Entry 7T3K (electron microscopy, 3.50 A resolution); this record covers chains E and M of the 22 polymer chains in the assembly.

[Chain E]
Molecule: CRISPR type I-F/YPEST-associated protein Csy3
UniProtKB: A0A444M080 (A0A444M080_PSEAI); residues 21-361 here correspond to UniProt positions 2-342 (UniProt number = residue number - 19)
Chain sequence (360 residues; row label = number of the first residue in the row):
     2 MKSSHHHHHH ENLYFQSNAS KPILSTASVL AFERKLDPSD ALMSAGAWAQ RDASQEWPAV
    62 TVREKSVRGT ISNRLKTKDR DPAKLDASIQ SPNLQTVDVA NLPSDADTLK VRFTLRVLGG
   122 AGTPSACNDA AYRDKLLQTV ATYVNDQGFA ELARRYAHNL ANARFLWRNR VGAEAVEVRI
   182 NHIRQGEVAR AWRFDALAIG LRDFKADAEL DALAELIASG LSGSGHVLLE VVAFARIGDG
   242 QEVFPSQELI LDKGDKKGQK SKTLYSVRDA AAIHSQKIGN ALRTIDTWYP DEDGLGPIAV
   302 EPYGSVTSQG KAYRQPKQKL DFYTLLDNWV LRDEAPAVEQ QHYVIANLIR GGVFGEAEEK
Unresolved in the structure: 2-23, 359-361
Differences from the reference sequence: initiating methionine (2); expression tag (3-20)

[Chain M]
Molecule: 61-nt RNA strand
Sequence (61 nucleotides; row label = number of the first residue in the row):
     1 CUAAGAAAUU CACGGCGGGC UUGAUGUCCG CGUCUACCUG AUUCACUGCC GUAUAGGCAG
    61 C

[Chain E / chain M interface]
Residue-residue contacts - 46 pairs, chain E then chain M:
  Ala32(E) - C29(M)  base contact
  Phe33(E) - C29(M)  hydrogen bond to the sugar
  Phe33(E) - G30(M)  sugar contact
  Glu34(E) - C29(M)  phosphate contact
  Glu34(E) - G30(M)  phosphate contact
  Arg35(E) - G30(M)  salt bridge to the phosphate
  Arg35(E) - C31(M)  salt bridge to the phosphate
  Ser67(E) - U39(M)  phosphate contact
  Val68(E) - C37(M)  sugar contact
  Val68(E) - U39(M)  phosphate contact
  Arg69(E) - C37(M)  hydrogen bond to the sugar
  Arg69(E) - C38(M)  sugar contact
  Arg69(E) - U39(M)  hydrogen bond to the phosphate
  Arg69(E) - G40(M)  hydrogen bond to the sugar
  Gly70(E) - C37(M)  sugar contact
  Leu95(E) - U39(M)  base contact
  Trp168(E) - G32(M)  base contact
  Arg169(E) - U35(M)  salt bridge to the phosphate
  Arg169(E) - A36(M)  salt bridge to the phosphate
  Phe245(E) - U35(M)  phosphate contact
  Pro246(E) - C34(M)  phosphate contact
  Ser247(E) - C34(M)  phosphate contact
  Gln248(E) - U33(M)  base contact
  Gln248(E) - C34(M)  hydrogen bond to the phosphate
  Glu249(E) - U33(M)  hydrogen bond to the base
  Leu250(E) - U33(M)  base contact
  Lys258(E) - U39(M)  base contact
  Lys263(E) - U35(M)  salt bridge to the phosphate
  His275(E) - U33(M)  salt bridge to the phosphate
  Gln277(E) - C31(M)  sugar contact
  Gln277(E) - G32(M)  sugar contact
  Gln277(E) - U33(M)  hydrogen bond to the phosphate
  Lys278(E) - G32(M)  hydrogen bond to the base
  Lys278(E) - U33(M)  phosphate contact
  Lys278(E) - C34(M)  salt bridge to the phosphate
  Asn281(E) - G32(M)  hydrogen bond to the phosphate
  Arg284(E) - C31(M)  sugar contact
  Arg284(E) - G32(M)  salt bridge to the phosphate
  Thr308(E) - G32(M)  base contact
  Ser309(E) - G32(M)  hydrogen bond to the base
  Arg351(E) - G30(M)  sugar contact
  Gly352(E) - G30(M)  sugar contact
  Gly353(E) - C29(M)  hydrogen bond to the sugar
  Gly353(E) - G30(M)  sugar contact
  Val354(E) - C29(M)  base contact
  Val354(E) - G30(M)  base contact
Also at the interface, not in a pair above, chain E (32 interface residues in all): Gln96, Ser126

[In short]
Chain E and chain M form an interface of 32 and 12 residues respectively, with 11 hydrogen bonds and 8 salt
bridges. Polar pairs include Glu249(E)-U33(M), Lys278(E)-G32(M) and Ser309(E)-G32(M).
Chain E is CRISPR type I-F/YPEST-associated protein Csy3 and chain M is a 61-nt RNA strand; the structure,
Cryo-EM structure of Csy-AcrIF24 dimer, was determined by electron microscopy (same publication as 7T3J, 7T3L,
7TAW and 7TAX).
